PDB entry 8WKK | electron microscopy, 3.30 A resolution | chains ZF and ZK of the 96 polymer chains in the assembly

# Chain ZF (and ZK)
Name: Flagellar hook protein FlgE
Organism: Salmonella enterica subsp. enterica serovar Typhimurium str. LT2
Notes: chain ZK of this document is another copy of the same molecule, construct and numbering; everything in this record applies to it too
UniProtKB: P0A1J1 (FLGE_SALTY); numbering as in UniProt (aligned over 1-403)
Amino-acid sequence (403 residues; each row starts with the number of its first residue):
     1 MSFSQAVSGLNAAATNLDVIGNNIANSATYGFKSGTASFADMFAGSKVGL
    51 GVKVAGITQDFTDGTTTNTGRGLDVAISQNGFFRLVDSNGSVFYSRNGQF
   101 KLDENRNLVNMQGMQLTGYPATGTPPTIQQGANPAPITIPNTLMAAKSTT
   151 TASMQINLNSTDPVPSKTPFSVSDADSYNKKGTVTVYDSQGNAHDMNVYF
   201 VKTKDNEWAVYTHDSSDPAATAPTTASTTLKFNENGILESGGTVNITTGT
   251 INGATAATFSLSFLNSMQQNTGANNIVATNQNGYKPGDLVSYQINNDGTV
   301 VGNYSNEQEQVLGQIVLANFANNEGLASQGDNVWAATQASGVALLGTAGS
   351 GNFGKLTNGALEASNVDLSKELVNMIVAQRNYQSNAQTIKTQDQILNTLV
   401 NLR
Disordered / not traced: 1, 403

# How chain ZF and chain ZK interact
Pairs across the interface (61):
  Leu17(ZF) - Gln392(ZK)
  Leu17(ZF) - Ile395(ZK)  hydrophobic
  Asp18(ZF) - Ser2(ZK)
  Asp18(ZF) - Gln5(ZK)
  Asn22(ZF) - Gln5(ZK)  hydrogen bond (backbone-side chain)
  Asn22(ZF) - Phe43(ZK)
  Asn22(ZF) - Val48(ZK)  hydrogen bond (side chain-backbone)
  Asn22(ZF) - Gly49(ZK)
  Asn22(ZF) - Gly51(ZK)
  Ile24(ZF) - Ser384(ZK)
  Ile24(ZF) - Asn385(ZK)
  Ile24(ZF) - Thr388(ZK)
  Ala25(ZF) - Gln5(ZK)
  Ala25(ZF) - Gly9(ZK)
  Ala25(ZF) - Val52(ZK)
  Ala25(ZF) - Asn385(ZK)
  Asn26(ZF) - Asp41(ZK)
  Asn26(ZF) - Val52(ZK)
  Ser27(ZF) - Asn381(ZK)  hydrogen bond
  Ala28(ZF) - Phe39(ZK)
  Ala28(ZF) - Asn381(ZK)
  Thr29(ZF) - Phe39(ZK)
  Phe32(ZF) - Asp41(ZK)
  Ile57(ZF) - Lys47(ZK)
  Ile57(ZF) - Val48(ZK)  hydrophobic
  Arg71(ZF) - Glu324(ZK)  salt bridge
  Gln99(ZF) - Ser38(ZK)
  Gln99(ZF) - Thr58(ZK)
  Leu102(ZF) - Asn322(ZK)  hydrogen bond (backbone-side chain)
  Glu104(ZF) - Thr337(ZK)
  Glu104(ZF) - Gln338(ZK)
  Glu104(ZF) - Gly341(ZK)
  Arg106(ZF) - Ala321(ZK)
  Met111(ZF) - Ser38(ZK)
  Gln112(ZF) - Ala40(ZK)
  Gln112(ZF) - Ala55(ZK)
  Asn141(ZF) - Leu344(ZK)
  Asp288(ZF) - Gly351(ZK)
  Asp288(ZF) - Asn352(ZK)
  Leu289(ZF) - Asn352(ZK)  hydrogen bond (backbone-side chain)
  Val290(ZF) - Gly351(ZK)
  Ser328(ZF) - Phe43(ZK)
  Ser328(ZF) - Gly45(ZK)
  Gln329(ZF) - Phe43(ZK)
  Gly330(ZF) - Asp41(ZK)
  Gly330(ZF) - Phe43(ZK)
  Asp331(ZF) - Ala40(ZK)
  Asp331(ZF) - Asp41(ZK)  hydrogen bond (backbone-backbone)
  Asp331(ZF) - Lys53(ZK)  salt bridge
  Asn332(ZF) - Phe39(ZK)
  Asn332(ZF) - Asp41(ZK)  hydrogen bond (backbone-side chain)
  Leu368(ZF) - Ser384(ZK)
  Leu372(ZF) - Ser384(ZK)
  Met375(ZF) - Thr388(ZK)  hydrogen bond
  Gln379(ZF) - Thr391(ZK)
  Gln379(ZF) - Gln394(ZK)  hydrogen bond
  Gln379(ZF) - Ile395(ZK)
  Tyr382(ZF) - Ile395(ZK)  hydrophobic
  Tyr382(ZF) - Leu399(ZK)
  Ala386(ZF) - Leu402(ZK)
  Lys390(ZF) - Leu402(ZK)
Interface residues without a listed pair, chain ZF (41 interface residues in all): Leu10, Thr15, Val19, Gly21, Lys101, Asp103, Gln383
Interface residues without a listed pair, chain ZK (45 interface residues in all): Met42, Ser46, Leu50, Asp60, Ala339, Val342, Arg380, Gln387, Thr398

# Overview
The interface between chain ZF and chain ZK involves 41 residues on one side and 45 on the other, with 9
hydrogen bonds and 2 salt bridges. Among the polar pairs are Arg71(ZF)-Glu324(ZK), Asp331(ZF)-Lys53(ZK) and
Asn22(ZF)-Gln5(ZK).
Chain ZF and chain ZK are both Flagellar hook protein FlgE (Salmonella enterica subsp. enterica serovar
Typhimurium str. LT2); the structure, Cryo-EM structure of the whole rod with export apparatus and hook within
the flagellar motor-hook complex ..., was determined by electron microscopy, deposited together with 8WHT,
8WIW, 8WK3, 8WK4, 8WKI, 8WKQ and 11 further entries.
